Entry 4QZ8 (X-ray diffraction, 2.70 A resolution); this record covers chains A and U of the 4 polymer chains in the assembly.

Chain A:
Molecule: DNA nucleotidylexotransferase
From: Mus musculus
Notes: EC 2.7.7.31
Reference sequence: P09838 (TDT_MOUSE); the construct lacks a stretch of the UniProt sequence, so the offset changes along the chain: 132-482 = UniProt 132-482; 483-510 = UniProt 503-530
Amino-acid sequence (400 residues; each row starts with the number of its first residue):
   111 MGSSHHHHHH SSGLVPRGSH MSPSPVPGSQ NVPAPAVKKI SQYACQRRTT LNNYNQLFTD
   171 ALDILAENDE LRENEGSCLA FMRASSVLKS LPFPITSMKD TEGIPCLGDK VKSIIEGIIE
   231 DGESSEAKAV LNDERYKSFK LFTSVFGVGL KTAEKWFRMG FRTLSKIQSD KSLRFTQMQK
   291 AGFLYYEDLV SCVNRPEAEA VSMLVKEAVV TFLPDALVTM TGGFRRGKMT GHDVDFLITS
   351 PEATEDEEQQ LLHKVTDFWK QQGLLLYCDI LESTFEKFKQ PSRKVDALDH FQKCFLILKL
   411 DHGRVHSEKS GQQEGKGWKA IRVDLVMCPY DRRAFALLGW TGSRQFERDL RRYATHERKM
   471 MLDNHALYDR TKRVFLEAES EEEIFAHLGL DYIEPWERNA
Not modelled in the structure: 111-147, 386-394, 396, 418-424
Differences from the reference sequence: expression tag (111-131)
Curated features (UniProtKB/Swiss-Prot):
  - region: Val-258 to Thr-262 (Involved in DNA binding)
  - binding site (a 2'-deoxyribonucleoside 5'-triphosphate): Gly-333 to Lys-338, His-342 to Asp-345, Gly-449, Trp-450
  - binding site (Mg(2+)): Asp-343, Asp-345, Asp-434
  - modified residue: Ser-134 (Phosphoserine)
Bound ions: Na+: Thr-253, Val-255, Val-258 (shared with DA5(U) of chain U); Mg2+: Asp-343, Asp-345 (together with 2',3'-dideoxycytidine 5'-triphosphate)
Residues lining bound ligands: 2',3'-dideoxycytidine 5'-triphosphate (DCT): Gly-332, Gly-333, Arg-336, Lys-338, Thr-340, Gly-341, His-342, Asp-343, Asp-345, Gly-449, Trp-450, Thr-451, Gly-452, Ser-453, Arg-454, Glu-457
What the authors report for this chain:
  - binding site for the 6-nt DNA strand (chain U): Leu-398, Phe-405
  - conformationally variable residues (side-chain flip): Arg-454, Arg-458, Arg-461
  - binding site for the 7-nt DNA strand: Arg-461
  - binding site for 2',3'-dideoxycytidine 5'-triphosphate: Gly-449, Arg-454
  - contacts within the chain: Asp-399/Trp-450 (hydrogen bond), Asp-399/Asn-474 (hydrogen bond)
  - binding site for the 6-nt DNA strand: Gln-152, Gly-186 to Ser-187
  - mutagenesis - L398A, F405A: decreased catalytic activity
  - mutagenesis - F401A: abolished catalytic activity on in trans
  - mutagenesis - R461A: abolished catalytic activity

Chain U:
Molecule: 6-nt DNA strand
Sequence (6 nucleotides; each row starts with the number of its first residue):
     1 AAAAAC
Bound ions: Na+: DA5 (shared with Thr-253(A), Val-255(A), Val-258(A) of chain A)

Chain A / chain U interface:
Residue-residue contacts (23; chain A residue first):
  Val-255(A) with DA5(U), phosphate contact
  Phe-256(A) with DA5(U), sugar contact
  Gly-257(A) with DA4(U), sugar contact; DA5(U), hydrogen bond to the phosphate
  Val-258(A) with DA4(U), phosphate contact; DA5(U), phosphate contact
  Gly-259(A) with DA4(U), hydrogen bond to the phosphate
  Leu-260(A) with DA4(U), phosphate contact
  Lys-261(A) with DA3(U), phosphate contact; DA4(U), hydrogen bond to the phosphate
  Thr-262(A) with DA3(U), hydrogen bond to the phosphate; DA4(U), hydrogen bond to the phosphate
  Met-288(A) with DA5(U), sugar contact
  His-342(A) with DC6(U), salt bridge to the phosphate
  Asp-343(A) with DC6(U), phosphate contact
  Leu-398(A) with DA5(U), base contact; DC6(U), base contact
  Phe-405(A) with DA5(U), sugar contact; DC6(U), sugar contact
  Arg-432(A) with DA5(U), hydrogen bond to the phosphate; DC6(U), salt bridge to the phosphate
  Asp-434(A) with DC6(U), sugar contact
  Trp-450(A) with DC6(U), sugar contact

In short:
Chain A and chain U form an interface of 16 and 4 residues respectively, with 6 hydrogen bonds and 2 salt
bridges. Polar contacts include Gly-257(A)/DA5(U), Gly-259(A)/DA4(U) and Lys-261(A)/DA4(U). From the paper: a
binding site for the 6-nt DNA strand (chain U) at Leu-398(A) and Phe-405(A); L398A and F405A of chain A reduce
catalytic activity; 4 substitutions were tested in all.
Chain A is DNA nucleotidylexotransferase (Mus musculus) and chain U is a 6-nt DNA strand; the structure, Mouse
Tdt in complex with a DSB substrate, C-G base pair, was determined by X-ray diffraction together with 4QZ9,
4QZA, 4QZB, 4QZC, 4QZD, 4QZE and 4 further entries from the same study.
